PDB entry 6UQO | electron microscopy, 3.10 A resolution | chains C and M of the 22 polymer chains in the assembly

# Chain C
Name: ATP-dependent Clp protease ATP-binding subunit ClpA
Source organism: Escherichia coli (strain K12)
Notes: EC 3.4.21.92
Reference sequence: A0A4S4P650 (A0A4S4P650_ECOLI); residues 169-746 here = UniProt positions 169-746
Amino-acid sequence (578 residues; row label = number of the first residue in the row):
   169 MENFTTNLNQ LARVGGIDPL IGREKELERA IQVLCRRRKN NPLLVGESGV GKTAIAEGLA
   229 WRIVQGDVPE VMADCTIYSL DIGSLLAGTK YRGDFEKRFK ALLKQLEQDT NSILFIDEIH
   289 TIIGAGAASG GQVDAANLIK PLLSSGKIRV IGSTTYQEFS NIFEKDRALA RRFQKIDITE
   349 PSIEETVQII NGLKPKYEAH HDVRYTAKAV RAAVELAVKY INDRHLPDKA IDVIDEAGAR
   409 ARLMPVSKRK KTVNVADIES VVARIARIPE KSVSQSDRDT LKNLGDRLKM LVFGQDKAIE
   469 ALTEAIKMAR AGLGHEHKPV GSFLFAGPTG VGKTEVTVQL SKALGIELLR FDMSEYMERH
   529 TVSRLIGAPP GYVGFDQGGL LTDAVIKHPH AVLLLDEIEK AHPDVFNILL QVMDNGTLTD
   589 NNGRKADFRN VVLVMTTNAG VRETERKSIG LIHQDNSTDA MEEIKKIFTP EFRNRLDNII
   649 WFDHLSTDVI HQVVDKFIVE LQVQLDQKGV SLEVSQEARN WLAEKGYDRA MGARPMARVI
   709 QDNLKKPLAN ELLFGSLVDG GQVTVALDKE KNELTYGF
Residues lining bound ligands:
  - ATP-gamma-S (AGS; phosphothiophosphoric acid-adenylate ester), molecule 1: Pro187, Leu188, Ile189, Arg191, Ser216, Gly217, Val218, Gly219, Lys220, Thr221, Ala222, Thr323, Ile357, Leu361, Pro395, Asp396, Ile399
  - ATP-gamma-S (AGS), molecule 2: Ala336, Arg339, Arg340
  - ATP-gamma-S (AGS), molecule 3: Leu459, Val460, Phe461, Gln463, Thr497, Gly498, Val499, Gly500, Lys501, Thr502, Glu503, Glu565, Asn606, Leu653, Val657, Val661, Lys664, Phe665, Ala701, Arg702

# Chain M
Name: ATP-dependent Clp endopeptidase proteolytic subunit ClpP
Source organism: Escherichia coli (strain K12)
Notes: EC 3.4.21.92
Reference sequence: A0A4V3YU15 (A0A4V3YU15_ECOLI); numbering as in UniProt (aligned over 15-206)
Amino-acid sequence (192 residues; row label = number of the first residue in the row):
    15 ALVPMVIEQT SRGERSFDIY SRLLKERVIF LTGQVEDHMA NLIVAQMLFL EAENPEKDIY
    75 LYINSPGGVI TAGMSIYDTM QFIKPDVSTI CMGQAASMGA FLLTAGAKGK RFCLPNSRVM
   135 IHQPLGGYQG QATDIEIHAR EILKVKGRMN ELMALHTGQS LEQIERDTER DRFLSAPEAV
   195 EYGLVDSILT HR

# Interface between chain C and chain M
Contacting residue pairs - 19 pairs, chain C then chain M:
  Arg610(C) - Thr24(M)  hydrogen bond (side chain-backbone)
  Arg614(C) - Glu40(M)  salt bridge
  Ile617(C) - Arg36(M)
  Ile617(C) - Leu37(M)  hydrophobic
  Gly618(C) - Tyr76(M)
  Gly618(C) - Arg206(M)  hydrogen bond (backbone-side chain)
  Leu619(C) - Tyr76(M)  hydrogen bond (backbone-side chain)
  Leu619(C) - Arg206(M)  hydrogen bond (backbone-side chain)
  Ile620(C) - Tyr74(M)
  Ile620(C) - Ile104(M)  hydrophobic
  His621(C) - Arg206(M)  hydrogen bond
  Gln622(C) - Glu40(M)  hydrogen bond (side chain-backbone)
  Gln622(C) - Lys71(M)
  Gln622(C) - Tyr74(M)
  Asp623(C) - Lys71(M)
  Asn624(C) - Lys71(M)  hydrogen bond
  Thr626(C) - Asn68(M)
  Thr626(C) - Lys71(M)
  Glu630(C) - Asn68(M)  hydrogen bond
Interface residues without a listed pair, chain C (14 interface residues in all): Ser616, Met629
Interface residues without a listed pair, chain M (17 interface residues in all): Arg41, Val42, Glu70, Met106, Phe126, Leu128, Leu203

# Overview
Chain C and chain M form an interface of 14 and 17 residues respectively; the contacts include 8 hydrogen
bonds and 1 salt bridge. Polar contacts include Arg614(C)-Glu40(M), Arg610(C)-Thr24(M) and
Gly618(C)-Arg206(M). Ligands of chain C: 3 copies of ATP-gamma-S.
Here chain C is ATP-dependent Clp protease ATP-binding subunit ClpA and chain M is ATP-dependent Clp
endopeptidase proteolytic subunit ClpP, both from Escherichia coli (strain K12). Entry 6UQO (ClpA/ClpP Engaged
State bound to RepA-GFP) was determined by electron microscopy, deposited together with 6UQE, 6W1Z, 6W20,
6W21, 6W22, 6W23 and 6W24.
